Entry 3W97 (X-ray diffraction, 3.20 A resolution); this record covers chains C and I of the 10 polymer chains in the assembly.

# Chain C
Molecule: Histone H2A type 1-B/E
From: Homo sapiens
UniProtKB: P04908 (H2A1B_HUMAN); residues 0-129 here correspond to UniProt positions 1-130 (UniProt number = residue number + 1)
Chain sequence (133 residues; numbered -3 to 129; the number before each row is that of its first residue; numbers below 1 keep their minus sign (Gly-3 is residue -3)):
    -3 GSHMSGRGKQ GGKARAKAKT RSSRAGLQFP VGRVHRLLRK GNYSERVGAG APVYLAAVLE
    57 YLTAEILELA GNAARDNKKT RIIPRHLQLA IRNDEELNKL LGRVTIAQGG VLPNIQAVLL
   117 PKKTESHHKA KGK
Not modelled in the structure: -3 to 12, 119-129
Construct notes: expression tag (-3 to -1)
UniProt features mapped onto this chain:
  - modified residue: Ser1 (N-acetylserine), Arg3 (Citrulline), Lys5 (N6-(2-hydroxyisobutyryl)lysine), Lys9 (N6-(2-hydroxyisobutyryl)lysine), Lys13 (N6-(beta-hydroxybutyryl)lysine), Lys36 (N6-(2-hydroxyisobutyryl)lysine), Lys74 (N6-(2-hydroxyisobutyryl)lysine), Lys75 (N6-(2-hydroxyisobutyryl)lysine), Lys95 (N6-(2-hydroxyisobutyryl)lysine), Gln104 (N5-methylglutamine), Lys118 (N6-(2-hydroxyisobutyryl)lysine), Lys119 (N6-crotonyllysine), Thr120 (Phosphothreonine), Lys125 (N6-crotonyllysine)
  - cross-link (Glycyl lysine isopeptide (Lys-Gly)): Lys13 (interchain with G-Cter in ubiquitin), Lys15 (interchain with G-Cter in ubiquitin), Lys119 (interchain with G-Cter in ubiquitin)

# Chain I
Molecule: 146-nt DNA strand
Sequence (146 nucleotides; row label = number of the first residue in the row):
     1 ATCAATATCC ACCTGCAGAT TCTACCAAAA GTGTATTTGG AAACTGCTCC ATCAAAAGGC
    61 ATGTTCAGCT GAATTCAGCT GAACATGCCT TTTGATGGAG CAGTTTCCAA ATACACTTTT
   121 GGTAGAATCT GCAGGTGGAT ATTGAT

# How chain C and chain I interact
Residue-residue contacts (10):
  Ala14(C) - DA30(I)  phosphate contact
  Ala14(C) - DG31(I)  phosphate contact
  Lys15(C) - DA30(I)  phosphate contact
  Lys15(C) - DG31(I)  hydrogen bond to the phosphate
  Thr16(C) - DA30(I)  phosphate contact
  Arg17(C) - DA30(I)  salt bridge to the phosphate
  Gly28(C) - DA29(I)  phosphate contact
  Arg32(C) - DA29(I)  salt bridge to the phosphate
  Arg42(C) - DT37(I)  phosphate contact
  Arg42(C) - DT38(I)  sugar contact
Also at the interface, not in a pair above, chain C (12 interface residues in all): Lys13, Arg20, Arg29, Lys74, Arg77
Also at the interface, not in a pair above, chain I (8 interface residues in all): DA11, DA19, DA28

# Overview
Chain C and chain I form an interface of 12 and 8 residues respectively, with 1 hydrogen bond and 2 salt
bridges. Polar contacts include Lys15(C)-DG31(I), Arg17(C)-DA30(I) and Arg32(C)-DA29(I).
Here chain C is Histone H2A type 1-B/E (Homo sapiens) and chain I is a 146-nt DNA strand. Entry 3W97 (Crystal
Structure of Human Nucleosome Core Particle lacking H2B N-terminal region) was determined by X-ray diffraction
together with 3W98 and 3W99 from the same study.
